PDB entry 7NAS | electron microscopy, 3.31 A resolution | chains A and O of the 14 polymer chains in the assembly

== Chain A ==
Molecule: 16S rRNA
From: Escherichia coli (strain K12)
Sequence (1542 nucleotides; each row starts with the number of its first residue):
     1 AAAUUGAAGAGUUUGAUCAUGGCUCAGAUUGAACGCUGGCGGCAGGCCUA
    51 ACACAUGCAAGUCGAACGGUAACAGGAAGAAGCUUGCUUCUUUGCUGACG
   101 AGUGGCGGACGGGUGAGUAAUGUCUGGGAAACUGCCUGAUGGAGGGGGAU
   151 AACUACUGGAAACGGUAGCUAAUACCGCAUAACGUCGCAAGACCAAAGAG
   201 GGGGACCUUCGGGCCUCUUGCCAUCGGAUGUGCCCAGAUGGGAUUAGCUA
   251 GUAGGUGGGGUAACGGCUCACCUAGGCGACGAUCCCUAGCUGGUCUGAGA
   301 GGAUGACCAGCCACACUGGAACUGAGACACGGUCCAGACUCCUACGGGAG
   351 GCAGCAGUGGGGAAUAUUGCACAAUGGGCGCAAGCCUGAUGCAGCCAUGC
   401 CGCGUGUAUGAAGAAGGCCUUCGGGUUGUAAAGUACUUUCAGCGGGGAGG
   451 AAGGGAGUAAAGUUAAUACCUUUGCUCAUUGACGUUACCCGCAGAAGAAG
   501 CACCGGCUAACUCCGUGCCAGCAGCCXCGGUAAUACGGAGGGUGCAAGCG
   551 UUAAUCGGAAUUACUGGGCGUAAAGCGCACGCAGGCGGUUUGUUAAGUCA
   601 GAUGUGAAAUCCCCGGGCUCAACCUGGGAACUGCAUCUGAUACUGGCAAG
   651 CUUGAGUCUCGUAGAGGGGGGUAGAAUUCCAGGUGUAGCGGUGAAAUGCG
   701 UAGAGAUCUGGAGGAAUACCGGUGGCGAAGGCGGCCCCCUGGACGAAGAC
   751 UGACGCUCAGGUGCGAAAGCGUGGGGAGCAAACAGGAUUAGAUACCCUGG
   801 UAGUCCACGCCGUAAACGAUGUCGACUUGGAGGUUGUGCCCUUGAGGCGU
   851 GGCUUCCGGAGCUAACGCGUUAAGUCGACCGCCUGGGGAGUACGGCCGCA
   901 AGGUUAAAACUCAAAUGAAUUGACGGGGGCCCGCACAAGCGGUGGAGCAU
   951 GUGGUUUAAUUCGAUGXAACGCGAAGAACCUUACCUGGUCUUGACAUCCA
  1001 CGGAAGUUUUCAGAGAUGAGAAUGUGCCUUCGGGAACCGUGAGACAGGUG
  1051 CUGCAUGGCUGUCGUCAGCUCGUGUUGUGAAAUGUUGGGUUAAGUCCCGC
  1101 AACGAGCGCAACCCUUAUCCUUUGUUGCCAGCGGUCCGGCCGGGAACUCA
  1151 AAGGAGACUGCCAGUGAUAAACUGGAGGAAGGUGGGGAUGACGUCAAGUC
  1201 AUCAUGGCCCUUACGACCAGGGCUACACACGUGCUACAAUGGCGCAUACA
  1251 AAGAGAAGCGACCUCGCGAGAGCAAGCGGACCUCAUAAAGUGCGUCGUAG
  1301 UCCGGAUUGGAGUCUGCAACUCGACUCCAUGAAGUCGGAAUCGCUAGUAA
  1351 UCGUGGAUCAGAAUGCCACGGUGAAUACGUUCCCGGGCCUUGUACACACC
  1401 GCCCGUXACACCAUGGGAGUGGGUUGCAAAAGAAGUAGGUAGCUUAACCU
  1451 UCGGGAGGGCGCUUACCACUUUGUGAUUCAUGACUGGGGUGAAGUCGUAA
  1501 CAAGGUAACCGUAGGGGAACCUGCGGUUGGAUCACCUCCUUA
Unresolved in the structure: 931-1386, 1393-1502, 1541-1542
Modified positions: PSU (pseudouridine-5'-monophosphate) at position 516, G7M (N7-methyl-guanosine-5'-monophosphate) at position 527, 2MG (2N-methylguanosine-5'-monophosphate) at position 966, 5MC (5-methylcytidine-5'-monophosphate) at position 967, 2MG (2N-methylguanosine-5'-monophosphate) at position 1207, 4OC (4n,o2'-methylcytidine-5'-monophosphate) at position 1402, 5MC (5-methylcytidine-5'-monophosphate) at position 1407, UR3 (3-methyluridine-5'-monophoshate) at position 1498, 2MG (2N-methylguanosine-5'-monophosphate) at position 1516, MA6 (6N-dimethyladenosine-5'-monophoshate) at position 1518, MA6 (6N-dimethyladenosine-5'-monophoshate) at position 1519
Bound ions: Mg2+ site 1 near G21 (its only coordinating residue here); Mg2+ site 2 near G41 (its only coordinating residue here); Mg2+ site 3: C48, G115; Mg2+ site 4 near A53 (its only coordinating residue here); Mg2+ site 5 near A59 (its only coordinating residue here); Mg2+ site 6: A109, G331; Mg2+ site 7 near G111 (its only coordinating residue here); Mg2+ site 8: G145, G177, A197; Mg2+ site 9 near A174 (its only coordinating residue here); Mg2+ site 10: G299, G558; Mg2+ site 11: A306, C307; Mg2+ site 12 near C328 (its only coordinating residue here); 17 more Mg2+ sites not listed

== Chain O ==
Protein: 30S ribosomal protein S15
From: Escherichia coli (strain K12)
Reference sequence: P0ADZ4 (RS15_ECOLI); residue numbers follow UniProt; this construct covers 1-89
Sequence (89 residues; numbered 1 to 89; the number before each row is that of its first residue):
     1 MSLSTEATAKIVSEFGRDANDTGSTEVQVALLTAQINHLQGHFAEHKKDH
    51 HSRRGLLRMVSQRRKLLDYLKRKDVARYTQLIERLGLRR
Unresolved in the structure: 1

== How chain A and chain O interact ==
Residue-residue contacts - 57 pairs, chain A then chain O:
  A579(A) with Arg54(O), hydrogen bond to the sugar
  G656(A) with Gly23(O), base contact; Gln28(O), hydrogen bond to the sugar
  U657(A) with Thr22(O), hydrogen bond to the sugar; Gly23(O), base contact; Gln28(O), hydrogen bond to the sugar; Leu31(O), sugar contact
  C658(A) with Thr8(O), phosphate contact; Thr22(O), hydrogen bond to the sugar
  U659(A) with Thr5(O), hydrogen bond to the phosphate; Thr8(O), hydrogen bond to the phosphate
  C660(A) with Thr5(O), phosphate contact
  G666(A) with His51(O), sugar contact; Ser52(O), hydrogen bond to the base
  G667(A) with His42(O), base contact; Asp49(O), hydrogen bond to the sugar; His51(O), hydrogen bond to the sugar; Ser52(O), base contact
  G668(A) with His46(O), sugar contact; Lys48(O), sugar contact; Asp49(O), sugar contact
  G669(A) with His46(O), hydrogen bond to the sugar
  A728(A) with Arg54(O), hydrogen bond to the base
  A729(A) with His51(O), base contact
  G730(A) with His51(O), hydrogen bond to the base
  C739(A) with His42(O), hydrogen bond to the sugar
  U740(A) with Ser2(O), phosphate contact; His38(O), salt bridge to the phosphate; Leu39(O), phosphate contact; His42(O), sugar contact; Ser52(O), hydrogen bond to the sugar
  G741(A) with Ser2(O), hydrogen bond to the phosphate; Ser52(O), sugar contact; Gly55(O), sugar contact
  G742(A) with Arg58(O), hydrogen bond to the phosphate; Met59(O), phosphate contact
  A743(A) with Arg58(O), salt bridge to the phosphate
  A749(A) with Asn20(O), hydrogen bond to the sugar; Thr22(O), base contact
  C750(A) with Asn20(O), sugar contact; Asp21(O), hydrogen bond to the sugar; Thr22(O), hydrogen bond to the sugar; Gly23(O), hydrogen bond to the sugar; Ser24(O), sugar contact
  U751(A) with Asp21(O), sugar contact; Gly23(O), hydrogen bond to the sugar; Ser24(O), sugar contact; Thr25(O), sugar contact
  G752(A) with Tyr69(O), hydrogen bond to the phosphate
  A753(A) with Tyr69(O), hydrogen bond to the phosphate; Lys73(O), salt bridge to the phosphate
  C754(A) with Tyr69(O), sugar contact; Arg72(O), salt bridge to the phosphate
  G755(A) with Lys65(O), phosphate contact
  C764(A) with His50(O), sugar contact
  C808(A) with Lys48(O), salt bridge to the phosphate
  G809(A) with Lys48(O), salt bridge to the phosphate
Also at the interface, not in a pair above, chain A (31 interface residues in all): C580, G581, G727
Also at the interface, not in a pair above, chain O (32 interface residues in all): Gln35, Lys47, Ser61, Leu66

== Overview ==
Chain A and chain O form an interface of 31 and 32 residues respectively, with 24 hydrogen bonds and 6 salt
bridges. Polar pairs include G666(A)-Ser52(O), A728(A)-Arg54(O) and G730(A)-His51(O). The Mg2+ site 3 is built
by C48(A) and G115(A).
Chain A is 16S rRNA and chain O is 30S ribosomal protein S15, both from Escherichia coli (strain K12); the
structure, Bacterial 30S ribosomal subunit assembly complex state A (multibody refinement for body domain of
30S ribosome), was determined by electron microscopy together with 7AF3, 7AF5, 7AF8, 7AFA, 7AFD, 7AFH and 17
further entries from the same study.
